PDB entry 6RXH | X-ray diffraction, 2.00 A resolution | chains A and E of the 4 polymer chains in the assembly

# Chain A
Name: Aspartate 1-decarboxylase
Source organism: Escherichia coli
Notes: EC 4.1.1.11
UniProt: A0A403CTL2 (A0A403CTL2_ECOLX); numbering as in UniProt (aligned over 1-24)
Chain sequence (41 residues; each row starts with the number of its first residue; numbers below 1 keep their minus sign (Met-16 is residue -16)):
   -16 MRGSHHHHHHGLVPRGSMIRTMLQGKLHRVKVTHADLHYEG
Unresolved in the structure: -16 to -2
Differences from the reference sequence: initiating methionine (-16); expression tag (-15 to 0)

# Chain E
Name: Aspartate 1-decarboxylase
Source organism: Escherichia coli
Notes: EC 4.1.1.11
UniProt: A0A3U0WEI2 (A0A3U0WEI2_ECOLX); numbering as in UniProt (aligned over 25-126)
Chain sequence (103 residues; each row starts with the number of its first residue):
    25 X
    25 SCAIDQDFLDAAGILENEAIDIWNVTNGKRFSTYAIAAERGSRIISVNGA
    75 AAHCASVGDIVIIASFVTMPDEEARTWRPNVAYFEGDNEMKRTAKAIPVQ
   125 VA
Unresolved in the structure: 116-126
Differences from the reference sequence: modified residue (25)
Modified residues: PYR (pyruvic acid) at position 25

# Interface between chain A and chain E
Pairs across the interface (20):
  Ser0(A) - Thr92(E)
  Ser0(A) - Glu97(E)  hydrogen bond
  Met1(A) - Val91(E)  hydrophobic
  Met1(A) - Thr92(E)
  Met1(A) - Trp101(E)  hydrophobic
  Ile2(A) - Val91(E)
  Ile2(A) - Thr92(E)  hydrogen bond (backbone-backbone)
  Arg3(A) - Gly37(E)  hydrogen bond (side chain-backbone)
  Arg3(A) - Leu39(E)
  Arg3(A) - Glu42(E)  salt bridge
  Arg3(A) - Ser89(E)
  Arg3(A) - Val91(E)
  Thr4(A) - Glu42(E)
  Thr4(A) - Ala43(E)  hydrogen bond (backbone-backbone)
  Met5(A) - Glu40(E)
  Met5(A) - Asn41(E)
  Met5(A) - Glu42(E)
  Leu6(A) - Asn41(E)  hydrogen bond (backbone-backbone)
  Leu6(A) - Tyr58(E)
  Lys9(A) - Tyr58(E)  hydrogen bond
Other interface residues (no listed pair), chain E (15 interface residues in all): Ile38, Met93, Pro94

# Overview
Chain A and chain E form an interface of 8 and 15 residues respectively; the contacts include 6 hydrogen bonds
and 1 salt bridge. Polar pairs include Arg3(A)-Glu42(E), Ser0(A)-Glu97(E) and Arg3(A)-Gly37(E).
Here chain A is Aspartate 1-decarboxylase and chain E is Aspartate 1-decarboxylase, both from Escherichia
coli. Entry 6RXH (In-flow serial synchrotron crystallography using a 3D-printed microfluidic device (3D-MiXD):
Aspartate alpha-decarboxylase) was determined by X-ray diffraction together with 6RXI from the same study.
